8XA0 - chains A and C of the 13 polymer chains in the assembly; structure by electron microscopy, 4.00 A resolution.

== Chain A (and C) ==
Name: Major capsid protein
Source organism: Human alphaherpesvirus 3
Notes: chain C of this document is another copy of the same molecule, construct and numbering; everything in this record applies to it too
Reference sequence: Q6QCL5 (Q6QCL5_HHV3); residues 25-1394 here = UniProt positions 25-1394
Amino-acid sequence (1370 residues; each row starts with the number of its first residue):
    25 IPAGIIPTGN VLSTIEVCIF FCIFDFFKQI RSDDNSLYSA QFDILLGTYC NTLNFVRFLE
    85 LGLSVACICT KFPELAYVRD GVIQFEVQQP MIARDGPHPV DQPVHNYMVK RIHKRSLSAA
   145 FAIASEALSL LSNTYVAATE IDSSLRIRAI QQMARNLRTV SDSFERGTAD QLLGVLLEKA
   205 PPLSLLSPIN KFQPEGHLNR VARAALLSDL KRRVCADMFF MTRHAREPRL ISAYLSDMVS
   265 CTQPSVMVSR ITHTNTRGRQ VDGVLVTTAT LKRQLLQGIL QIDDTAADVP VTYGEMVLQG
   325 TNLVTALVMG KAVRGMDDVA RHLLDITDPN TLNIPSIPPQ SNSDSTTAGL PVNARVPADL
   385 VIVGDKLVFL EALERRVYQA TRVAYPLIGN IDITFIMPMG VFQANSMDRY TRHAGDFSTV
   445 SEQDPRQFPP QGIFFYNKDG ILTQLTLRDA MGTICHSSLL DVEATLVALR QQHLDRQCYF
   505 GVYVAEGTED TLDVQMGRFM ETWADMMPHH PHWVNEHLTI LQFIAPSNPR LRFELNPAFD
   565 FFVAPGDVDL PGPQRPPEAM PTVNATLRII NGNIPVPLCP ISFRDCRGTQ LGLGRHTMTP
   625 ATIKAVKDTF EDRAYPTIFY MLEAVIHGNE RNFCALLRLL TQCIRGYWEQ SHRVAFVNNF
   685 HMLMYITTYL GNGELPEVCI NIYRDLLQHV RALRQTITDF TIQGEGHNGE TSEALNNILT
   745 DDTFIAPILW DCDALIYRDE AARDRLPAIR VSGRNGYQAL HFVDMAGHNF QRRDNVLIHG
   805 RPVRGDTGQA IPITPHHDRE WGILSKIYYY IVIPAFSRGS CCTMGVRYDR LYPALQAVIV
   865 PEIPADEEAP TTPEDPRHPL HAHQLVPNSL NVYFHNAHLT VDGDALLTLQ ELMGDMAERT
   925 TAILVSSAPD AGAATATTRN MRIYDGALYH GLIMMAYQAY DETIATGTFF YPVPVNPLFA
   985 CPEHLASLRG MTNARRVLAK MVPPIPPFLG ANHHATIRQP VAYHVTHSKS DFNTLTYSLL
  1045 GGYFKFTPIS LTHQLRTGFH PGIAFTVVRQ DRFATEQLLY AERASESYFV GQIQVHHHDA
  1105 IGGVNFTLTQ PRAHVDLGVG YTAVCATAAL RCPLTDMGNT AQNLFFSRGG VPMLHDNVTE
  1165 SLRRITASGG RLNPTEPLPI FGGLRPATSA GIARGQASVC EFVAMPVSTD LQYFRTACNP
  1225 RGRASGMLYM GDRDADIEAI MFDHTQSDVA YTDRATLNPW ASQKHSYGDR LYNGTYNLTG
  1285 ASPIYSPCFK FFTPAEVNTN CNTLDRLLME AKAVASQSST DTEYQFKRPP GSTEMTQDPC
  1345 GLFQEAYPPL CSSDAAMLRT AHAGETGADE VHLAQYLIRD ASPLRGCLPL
Unresolved in the structure: 46-80, 317-377, 1230-1348
Construct notes: conflict I43 (Ala in Q6QCL5), F44 (His in Q6QCL5), F45 (Arg in Q6QCL5), A161 (Asp in Q6QCL5), A162 (Gly in Q6QCL5), S185 (Leu in Q6QCL5), A814 (Gly in Q6QCL5)
Disulfides: C846-C985

== How chain A and chain C interact ==
Contacting residue pairs (96; chain A residue first):
  R103(A) - I43(C)
  R103(A) - F44(C)  hydrogen bond (side chain-backbone)
  R103(A) - F45(C)
  D104(A) - C42(C)
  D104(A) - I43(C)
  D104(A) - F44(C)  hydrogen bond (backbone-backbone)
  G105(A) - C42(C)
  G105(A) - F44(C)
  V106(A) - E40(C)
  V106(A) - V41(C)
  V106(A) - C42(C)  hydrogen bond (backbone-backbone)
  V106(A) - F44(C)  hydrophobic
  I107(A) - E40(C)
  I107(A) - V41(C)  hydrophobic
  Q108(A) - T38(C)
  Q108(A) - E40(C)
  F109(A) - I39(C)  hydrophobic
  E110(A) - S37(C)  hydrogen bond
  E110(A) - T38(C)
  Q113(A) - A404(C)
  P114(A) - Q403(C)
  P114(A) - A404(C)
  P114(A) - T405(C)
  M115(A) - S187(C)  hydrogen bond (backbone-side chain)
  M115(A) - R190(C)
  I116(A) - S187(C)
  I116(A) - R190(C)
  I116(A) - G191(C)
  I116(A) - D194(C)
  I116(A) - V401(C)  hydrophobic
  I116(A) - T405(C)  hydrogen bond (backbone-side chain)
  I116(A) - V407(C)  hydrophobic
  A117(A) - S187(C)  hydrogen bond (backbone-side chain)
  A117(A) - F188(C)  hydrophobic
  R118(A) - S142(C)
  D119(A) - S140(C)
  D119(A) - L141(C)
  D119(A) - S142(C)  hydrogen bond (backbone-side chain)
  D119(A) - Q195(C)  hydrogen bond
  G120(A) - S142(C)  hydrogen bond (backbone-side chain)
  P121(A) - S142(C)
  D125(A) - A144(C)
  P127(A) - N180(C)
  K215(A) - C1136(C)
  F216(A) - L1138(C)  hydrophobic
  R224(A) - G1195(C)
  V225(A) - I1196(C)  hydrophobic
  V225(A) - G1199(C)
  V225(A) - Q1200(C)
  A228(A) - I1196(C)
  A228(A) - A1197(C)
  A229(A) - R1198(C)
  A229(A) - G1199(C)
  S232(A) - A1197(C)  hydrogen bond (side chain-backbone)
  S232(A) - R1198(C)
  D233(A) - C1136(C)
  R236(A) - D463(C)  salt bridge
  R253(A) - Q301(C)  hydrogen bond
  R253(A) - G302(C)
  S260(A) - R297(C)
  S264(A) - R297(C)  hydrogen bond
  S430(A) - T443(C)
  S430(A) - P449(C)
  M431(A) - P449(C)  hydrophobic
  R433(A) - S442(C)
  R433(A) - T443(C)
  R433(A) - V444(C)
  Y434(A) - F441(C)  hydrophobic
  Y434(A) - S442(C)
  Y434(A) - A1360(C)
  Y434(A) - R1363(C)  hydrogen bond
  T435(A) - D440(C)
  T435(A) - F441(C)
  T435(A) - S442(C)
  R436(A) - D440(C)
  R436(A) - R1363(C)
  R436(A) - T1364(C)
  R436(A) - E1369(C)  salt bridge
  H437(A) - H437(C)
  H437(A) - G439(C)
  H437(A) - D440(C)  salt bridge
  A438(A) - G439(C)  hydrogen bond (backbone-backbone)
  A438(A) - D440(C)
  A438(A) - S442(C)
  Q451(A) - V444(C)
  E1369(A) - G1368(C)
  E1369(A) - E1369(C)
  T1370(A) - G1368(C)  hydrogen bond (side chain-backbone)
  T1370(A) - E1369(C)
  T1370(A) - T1370(C)
  G1371(A) - G1368(C)  hydrogen bond (backbone-backbone)
  G1371(A) - E1369(C)
  D1373(A) - R1363(C)  salt bridge
  E1374(A) - R1363(C)  salt bridge
  V1375(A) - R1363(C)
  L1377(A) - V444(C)  hydrophobic
Also at the interface, not in a pair above, chain A (52 interface residues in all): Q112, H129, D261, Q1216, A1372
Also at the interface, not in a pair above, chain C (61 interface residues in all): R179, T183, V184, P252, F452, L466, R1135, A1194, A1359, H1366

== Overview ==
The interface between chain A and chain C involves 52 residues on one side and 61 on the other; the contacts
include 17 hydrogen bonds and 5 salt bridges. Polar contacts include R236(A)-D463(C), R436(A)-E1369(C) and
H437(A)-D440(C).
Both chains are Major capsid protein (Human alphaherpesvirus 3). Entry 8XA0 (penton capsomer of the VZV
C-capsid) was determined by electron microscopy, deposited together with 8X9W, 8X9X, 8X9Y, 8X9Z, 8XA1, 8XA2
and 8XA3.
